7QDZ - chains B and D of the 5 polymer chains in the assembly; structure by electron microscopy, 3.60 A resolution.

Chain B:
Name: Tetratricopeptide repeat protein 37
From: Homo sapiens
Reference sequence: Q6PGP7 (TTC37_HUMAN); numbering as in UniProt (aligned over 1-1564)
Amino-acid sequence (1589 residues; each row starts with the number of its first residue; numbers below 1 keep their minus sign (Met-24 is residue -24)):
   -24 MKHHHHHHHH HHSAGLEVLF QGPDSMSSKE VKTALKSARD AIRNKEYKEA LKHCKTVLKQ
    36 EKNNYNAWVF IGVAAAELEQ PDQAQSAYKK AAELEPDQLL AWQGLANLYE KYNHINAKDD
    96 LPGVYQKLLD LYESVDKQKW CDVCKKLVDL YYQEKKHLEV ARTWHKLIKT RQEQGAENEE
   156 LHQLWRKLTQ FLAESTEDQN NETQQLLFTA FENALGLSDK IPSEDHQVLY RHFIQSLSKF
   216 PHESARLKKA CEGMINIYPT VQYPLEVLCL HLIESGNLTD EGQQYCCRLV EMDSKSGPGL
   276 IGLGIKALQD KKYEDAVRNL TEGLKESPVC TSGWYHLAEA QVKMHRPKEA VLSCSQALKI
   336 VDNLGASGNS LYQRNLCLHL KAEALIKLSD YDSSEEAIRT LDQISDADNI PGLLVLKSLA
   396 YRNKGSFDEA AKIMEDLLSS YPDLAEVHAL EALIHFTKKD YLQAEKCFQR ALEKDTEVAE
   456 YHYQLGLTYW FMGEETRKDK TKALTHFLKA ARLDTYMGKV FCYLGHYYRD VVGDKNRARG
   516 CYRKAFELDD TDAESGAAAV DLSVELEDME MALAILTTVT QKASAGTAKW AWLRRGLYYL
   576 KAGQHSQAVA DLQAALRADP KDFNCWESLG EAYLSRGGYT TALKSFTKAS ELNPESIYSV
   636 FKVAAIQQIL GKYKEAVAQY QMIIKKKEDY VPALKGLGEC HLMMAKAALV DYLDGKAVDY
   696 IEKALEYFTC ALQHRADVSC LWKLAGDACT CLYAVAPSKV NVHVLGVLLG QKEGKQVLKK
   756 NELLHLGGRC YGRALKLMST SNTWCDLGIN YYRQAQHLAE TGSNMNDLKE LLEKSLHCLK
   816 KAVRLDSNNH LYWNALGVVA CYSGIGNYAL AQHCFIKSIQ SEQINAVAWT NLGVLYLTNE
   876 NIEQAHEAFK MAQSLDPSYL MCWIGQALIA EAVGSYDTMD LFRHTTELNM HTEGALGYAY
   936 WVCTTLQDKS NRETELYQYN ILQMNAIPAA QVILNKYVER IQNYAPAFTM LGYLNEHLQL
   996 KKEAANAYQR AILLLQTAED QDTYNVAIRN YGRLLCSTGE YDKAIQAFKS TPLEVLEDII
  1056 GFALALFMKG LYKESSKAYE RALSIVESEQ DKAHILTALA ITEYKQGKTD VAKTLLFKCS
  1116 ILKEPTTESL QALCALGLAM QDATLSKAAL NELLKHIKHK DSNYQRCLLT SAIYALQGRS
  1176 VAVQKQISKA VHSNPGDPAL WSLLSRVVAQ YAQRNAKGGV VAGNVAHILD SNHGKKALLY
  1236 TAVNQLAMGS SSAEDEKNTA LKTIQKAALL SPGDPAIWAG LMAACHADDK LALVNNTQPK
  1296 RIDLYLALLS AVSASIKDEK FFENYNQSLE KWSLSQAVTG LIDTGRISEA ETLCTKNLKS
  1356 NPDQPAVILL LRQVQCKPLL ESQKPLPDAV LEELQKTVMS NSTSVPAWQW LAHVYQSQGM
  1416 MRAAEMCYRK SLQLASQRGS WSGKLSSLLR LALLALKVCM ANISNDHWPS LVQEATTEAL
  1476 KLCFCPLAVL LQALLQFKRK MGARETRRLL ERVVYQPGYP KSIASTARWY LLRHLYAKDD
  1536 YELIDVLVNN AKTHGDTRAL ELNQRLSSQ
Unresolved in the structure: -24 to 419
Sequence notes: initiating methionine (-24); expression tag (-23 to 0)
Swiss-Prot annotation at these positions:
  - modified residue: Ser2 (N-acetylserine)
  - natural variant: Gly251 (G251R: In THES1), Asn860 to Glu878 (deletion: Found in a THES1 patient), Ala1077 (A1077D: Found in a THES1 patient), Pro1270 (P1270A: Found in a THES1 patient), Asp1283 (D1283N: In THES1), Leu1485 (L1485R: Found in a THES1 patient), Leu1505 (L1505S: In THES1)
From the paper describing this entry:
  - disease-associated variants - G673D, G721R, L761P: decreased stability (proposed by the authors, not directly observed)
  - disease-associated variants - L1485R, R1503C, L1505S (citing earlier work)
  - disease-associated variants - P1270A, D1283N: decreased binding to hSKI8 (proposed by the authors, not directly observed)

Chain D:
Name: WD repeat-containing protein 61
From: Homo sapiens
Reference sequence: Q9GZS3 (WDR61_HUMAN); numbering as in UniProt (aligned over 1-305)
Amino-acid sequence (305 residues; each row starts with the number of its first residue):
     1 MTNQYGILFK QEQAHDDAIW SVAWGTNKKE NSETVVTGSL DDLVKVWKWR DERLDLQWSL
    61 EGHQLGVVSV DISHTLPIAA SSSLDAHIRL WDLENGKQIK SIDAGPVDAW TLAFSPDSQY
   121 LATGTHVGKV NIFGVESGKK EYSLDTRGKF ILSIAYSPDG KYLASGAIDG IINIFDIATG
   181 KLLHTLEGHA MPIRSLTFSP DSQLLVTASD DGYIKIYDVQ HANLAGTLSG HASWVLNVAF
   241 CPDDTHFVSS SSDKSVKVWD VGTRTCVHTF FDHQDQVWGV KYNGNGSKIV SVGDDQEIHI
   301 YDCPI
Swiss-Prot annotation at these positions:
  - modified residue: Met1 (N-acetylmethionine), Thr2 (N-acetylthreonine)

Interface between chain B and chain D:
Residue-residue contacts (23; chain B residue first):
  Lys1180(B) with Asp17(D); Leu40(D)
  Ser1183(B) with Trp20(D); Leu40(D); Leu84(D)
  Lys1184(B) with Trp20(D)
  His1187(B) with Trp20(D); Trp278(D)
  Ser1188(B) with Arg194(D), hydrogen bond (backbone-side chain)
  Pro1190(B) with Trp110(D), hydrophobic; Phe150(D); Leu152(D), hydrophobic
  Trp1196(B) with Leu84(D)
  Leu1199(B) with Leu65(D), hydrophobic
  Asn1210(B) with Gln64(D)
  Lys1212(B) with Gln64(D); Asp85(D), salt bridge; His87(D), hydrogen bond
  Gly1213(B) with Gln64(D)
  Val1216(B) with Asp85(D)
  Asn1219(B) with Pro106(D)
  Val1220(B) with Pro106(D)
  Ile1223(B) with Val107(D), hydrophobic
Interface residues without a listed pair, chain B (18 interface residues in all): Gln1179, Gly1191, Arg1209
Interface residues without a listed pair, chain D (19 interface residues in all): Arg89, His126, Ile168, Asp294

Overview:
18 residues of chain B and 19 residues of chain D are in contact, with 2 hydrogen bonds and 1 salt bridge.
Polar contacts include Lys1212(B)-Asp85(D), Ser1188(B)-Arg194(D) and Lys1212(B)-His87(D). From the paper:
G673D, G721R and L761P of chain B reduce stability; P1270A and D1283N of chain B reduce binding to hSKI8.
Chain B is Tetratricopeptide repeat protein 37 and chain D is WD repeat-containing protein 61, both from Homo
sapiens; the structure, 80S-bound human SKI complex in the closed state, was determined by electron microscopy
together with 7QDY, 7QE0, 7QDR and 7QDS from the same study.
